6X26 - chains G and I of the 9 polymer chains in the assembly; structure by electron microscopy, 4.10 A resolution (low resolution: residue-level contacts below are approximate; hydrogen-bond / salt-bridge calls are withheld).

[Chain G]
Molecule: DNA-directed RNA polymerase subunit alpha
Source organism: Escherichia coli
Notes: EC 2.7.7.6
UniProtKB: A0A073G207 (A0A073G207_ECOLX); numbering as in UniProt (aligned over 1-329)
Chain sequence (329 residues; row label = number of the first residue in the row):
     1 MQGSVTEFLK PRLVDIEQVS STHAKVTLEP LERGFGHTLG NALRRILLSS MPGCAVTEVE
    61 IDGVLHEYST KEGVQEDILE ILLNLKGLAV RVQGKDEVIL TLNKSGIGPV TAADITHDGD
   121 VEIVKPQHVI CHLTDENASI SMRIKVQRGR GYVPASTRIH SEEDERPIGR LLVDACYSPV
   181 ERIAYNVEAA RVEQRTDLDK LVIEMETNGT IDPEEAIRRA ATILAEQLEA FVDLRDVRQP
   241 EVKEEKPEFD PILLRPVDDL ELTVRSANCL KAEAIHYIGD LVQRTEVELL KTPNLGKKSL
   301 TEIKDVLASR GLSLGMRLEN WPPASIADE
Unresolved in the structure: 1-4, 160-165, 235-329

[Chain I]
Molecule: DNA-directed RNA polymerase subunit beta
Source organism: Escherichia coli
Notes: EC 2.7.7.6
UniProtKB: A0A073H246 (A0A073H246_ECOLX); numbering as in UniProt (aligned over 1-1342)
Chain sequence (1342 residues; each row starts with the number of its first residue):
     1 MVYSYTEKKR IRKDFGKRPQ VLDVPYLLSI QLDSFQKFIE QDPEGQYGLE AAFRSVFPIQ
    61 SYSGNSELQY VSYRLGEPVF DVQECQIRGV TYSAPLRVKL RLVIYEREAP EGTVKDIKEQ
   121 EVYMGEIPLM TDNGTFVING TERVIVSQLH RSPGVFFDSD KGKTHSSGKV LYNARIIPYR
   181 GSWLDFEFDP KDNLFVRIDR RRKLPATIIL RALNYTTEQI LDLFFEKVIF EIRDNKLQME
   241 LVPERLRGET ASFDIEANGK VYVEKGRRIT ARHIRQLEKD DVKLIEVPVE YIAGKVVAKD
   301 YIDESTGELI CAANMELSLD LLAKLSQSGH KRIETLFTND LDHGPYISET LRVDPTNDRL
   361 SALVEIYRMM RPGEPPTREA AESLFENLFF SEDRYDLSAV GRMKFNRSLL REEIEGSGIL
   421 SKDDIIDVMK KLIDIRNGKG EVDDIDHLGN RRIRSVGEMA ENQFRVGLVR VERAVKERLS
   481 LGDLDTLMPQ DMINAKPISA AVKEFFGSSQ LSQFMVQNNP LSEITHKRRI SALGPGGLTR
   541 ERAGFEVRDV HPTHYGRVCP IETPEGPNIG LINSLSVYAQ TNEYGFLETP YRKVTDGVVT
   601 DEIHYLSAIE EGNYVIAQAN SNLDEEGHFV EDLVTCRSKG ESSLFSRDQV DYMDVSTQQV
   661 VSVGASLIPF LEHDDANRAL MGANMQRQAV PTLRADKPLV GTGMERAVAV DSGVTAVAKR
   721 GGVVQYVDAS RIVIKVNEDE MYPGEAGIDI YNLTKYTRSN QNTCINQMPC VSLGEPVERG
   781 DVLADGPSTD LGELALGQNM RVAFMPWNGY NFEDSILVSE RVVQEDRFTT IHIQELACVS
   841 RDTKLGPEEI TADIPNVGEA ALSKLDESGI VYIGAEVTGG DILVGKVTPK GETQLTPEEK
   901 LLRAIFGEKA SDVKDSSLRV PNGVSGTVID VQVFTRDGVE KDKRALEIEE MQLKQAKKDL
   961 SEELQILEAG LFSRIRAVLV AGGVEAEKLD KLPRDRWLEL GLTDEEKQNQ LEQLAEQYDE
  1021 LKHEFEKKLE AKRRKITQGD DLAPGVLKIV KVYLAVKRRI QPGDKMAGRH GNKGVISKIN
  1081 PIEDMPYDEN GTPVDIVLNP LGVPSRMNIG QILETHLGMA AKGIGDKINA MLKQQQEVAK
  1141 LREFIQRAYD LGADVRQKVD LSTFSDEEVM RLAENLRKGM PIATPVFDGA KEAEIKELLK
  1201 LGDLPTSGQI RLYDGRTGEQ FERPVTVGYM YMLKLNHLVD DKMHARSTGS YSLVTQQPLG
  1261 GKAQFGGQRF GEMEVWALEA YGAAYTLQEM LTVKSDDVNG RTKMYKNIVD GNHQMEPGMP
  1321 ESFNVLLKEI RSLGINIELE DE
Unresolved in the structure: 1, 891-914, 1342
Sequence notes: conflict Val516 (Asp in A0A073H246)

[Interface between chain G and chain I]
Residue-residue contacts (63; chain G residue first):
  His37(G) with Gly1218(I)
  Asn41(G) with Tyr1087(I); Arg1216(I); Thr1217(I); Gly1218(I)
  Arg44(G) with Glu1083(I); Tyr1087(I)
  Arg45(G) with Glu1083(I); Asp1084(I); Gly1215(I); Arg1216(I)
  Ser49(G) with Glu1083(I)
  His66(G) with Gly874(I); Ile929(I)
  Tyr68(G) with Tyr756(I); Ile831(I); Thr927(I); Ile929(I); Ala1055(I); Lys1057(I)
  Thr70(G) with Ala729(I)
  Glu72(G) with Tyr726(I); Asp728(I); Ser730(I); Lys958(I)
  Gly73(G) with Asp728(I)
  Val74(G) with Asp728(I); Ala729(I)
  Gln75(G) with Asp728(I); Ala729(I); Ser772(I)
  Glu76(G) with Ala729(I)
  Asp77(G) with Lys755(I); Tyr756(I); Met768(I)
  Leu79(G) with Leu693(I)
  Leu83(G) with Leu693(I); Arg694(I)
  Lys86(G) with Gln824(I)
  Ile107(G) with Leu773(I)
  Thr134(G) with Tyr726(I); Val727(I); Asp728(I); Leu773(I)
  Asp135(G) with Tyr726(I)
  Tyr152(G) with Glu820(I); Val823(I); Gln824(I)
  Ser156(G) with Arg1059(I)
  Ile168(G) with Tyr872(I); Ile873(I); Gly874(I); Ala875(I)
  Arg170(G) with Glu876(I)
  Asp174(G) with Asp826(I)
  Cys176(G) with Gln824(I)
  Arg182(G) with Asn1090(I); Gly1091(I); Thr1092(I)
  Ala184(G) with Glu1089(I); Gly1091(I)
  Tyr185(G) with Tyr1087(I)
  Glu204(G) with Asn1090(I)
Interface residues without a listed pair, chain G (41 interface residues in all): Ile46, Leu48, Leu65, Glu67, Lys71, Glu80, Leu133, Pro154, Leu172, Glu181, Ile183
Interface residues without a listed pair, chain I (47 interface residues in all): Arg731, Asn766, Val771, Arg821, Val928, Ile1082, Pro1093, Asp1214

[In short]
Chain G and chain I form an interface of 41 and 47 residues respectively.
Here chain G is DNA-directed RNA polymerase subunit alpha and chain I is DNA-directed RNA polymerase subunit
beta, both from Escherichia coli. Entry 6X26 (Mfd-bound E.coli RNA polymerase elongation complex - L1 state)
was determined by electron microscopy together with 6X2F, 6X2N, 6X43, 6X4W, 6X4Y and 6X50 from the same study.
